Entry 3JBW (electron microscopy, 4.60 A resolution (low resolution: residue-level contacts below are approximate; hydrogen-bond / salt-bridge calls are withheld)); this record covers chains A and F of the 10 polymer chains in the assembly.

# Chain A
Protein: V(D)J recombination-activating protein 1
From: Danio rerio
Notes: EC 3.1.-.-, 6.3.2.-
Reference sequence: O13033 (RAG1_DANRE); numbering as in UniProt (aligned over 271-1031)
Chain sequence (764 residues; each row starts with the number of its first residue):
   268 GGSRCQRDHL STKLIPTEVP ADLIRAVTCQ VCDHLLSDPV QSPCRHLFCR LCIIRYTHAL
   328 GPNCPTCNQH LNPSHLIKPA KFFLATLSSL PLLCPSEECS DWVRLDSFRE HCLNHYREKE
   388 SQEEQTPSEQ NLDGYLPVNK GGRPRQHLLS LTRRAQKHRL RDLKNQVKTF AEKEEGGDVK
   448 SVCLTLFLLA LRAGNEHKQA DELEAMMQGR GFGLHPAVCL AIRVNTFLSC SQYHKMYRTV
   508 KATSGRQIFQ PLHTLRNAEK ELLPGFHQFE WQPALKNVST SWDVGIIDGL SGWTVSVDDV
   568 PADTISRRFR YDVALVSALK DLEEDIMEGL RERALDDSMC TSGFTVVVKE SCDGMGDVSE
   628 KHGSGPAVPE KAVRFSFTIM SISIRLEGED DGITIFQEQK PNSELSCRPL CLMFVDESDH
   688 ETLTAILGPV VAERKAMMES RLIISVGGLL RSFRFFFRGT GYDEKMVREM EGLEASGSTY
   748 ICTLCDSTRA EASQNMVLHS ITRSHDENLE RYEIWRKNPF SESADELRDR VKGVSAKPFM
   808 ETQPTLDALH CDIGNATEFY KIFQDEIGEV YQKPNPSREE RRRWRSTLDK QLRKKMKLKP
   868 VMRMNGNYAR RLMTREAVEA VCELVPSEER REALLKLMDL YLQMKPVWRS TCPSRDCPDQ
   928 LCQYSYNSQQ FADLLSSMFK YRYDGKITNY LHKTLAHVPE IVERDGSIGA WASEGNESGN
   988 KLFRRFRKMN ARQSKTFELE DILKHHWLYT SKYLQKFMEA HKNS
Not modelled in the structure: 268-407, 1030-1031
Construct notes: expression tag (268-270)
Bound ions: Zn2+: Cys749, His959, His964

# Chain F
Molecule: Nicked 12-RSS intermediate reverse strand
Sequence (50 nucleotides; each row starts with the number of its first residue):
     1 CTGCAGGGTT TTTGTTCCAG TCTGTAGCAC TGTGTAAGAC AGGCCAGATC

# Interface between chain A and chain F
Residue-residue contacts (28):
  Gly408(A) - DG8(F)
  Gly409(A) - DT9(F)
  Gly409(A) - DT10(F)
  Arg410(A) - DT10(F)
  Arg410(A) - DT11(F)
  Arg410(A) - DT12(F)
  Arg412(A) - DT11(F)
  Leu418(A) - DT12(F)
  Thr419(A) - DT13(F)
  Arg421(A) - DT13(F)
  Arg421(A) - DG14(F)
  Ala422(A) - DT12(F)
  Lys424(A) - DG14(F)
  Lys424(A) - DT15(F)
  His425(A) - DT11(F)
  Arg426(A) - DT12(F)
  His501(A) - DT25(F)
  Tyr504(A) - DG24(F)
  Lys508(A) - DG24(F)
  His520(A) - DT23(F)
  Lys628(A) - DT31(F)
  His629(A) - DT31(F)
  Gly630(A) - DC30(F)
  Gly630(A) - DT31(F)
  Ser631(A) - DC30(F)
  Lys995(A) - DT33(F)
  Gln1000(A) - DT31(F)
  Ser1001(A) - DC30(F)
Other interface residues (no listed pair), chain A (25 interface residues in all): Arg505, Pro518, Arg994
Other interface residues (no listed pair), chain F (15 interface residues in all): DG32

# Overview
25 residues of chain A and 15 residues of chain F are in contact. The Zn2+ site is built by Cys749(A),
His959(A) and His964(A).
Here chain A is V(D)J recombination-activating protein 1 (Danio rerio) and chain F is Nicked 12-RSS
intermediate reverse strand. Entry 3JBW (Cryo-electron microscopy structure of RAG Paired Complex (with NBD,
no symmetry)) was determined by electron microscopy (same publication as 3JBX and 3JBY).
